Entry 6SIW (X-ray diffraction, 1.96 A resolution); this record covers chains A and B.

== Chain A ==
Molecule: PaaK-like ligase (AMP-dependent synthetase and ligase)
From: Streptomyces sp. Tu 6176
UniProtKB: A0A022MRT4 (A0A022MRT4_9ACTN); residues 1-436 here = UniProt positions 1-436
Sequence (436 residues; each row starts with the number of its first residue):
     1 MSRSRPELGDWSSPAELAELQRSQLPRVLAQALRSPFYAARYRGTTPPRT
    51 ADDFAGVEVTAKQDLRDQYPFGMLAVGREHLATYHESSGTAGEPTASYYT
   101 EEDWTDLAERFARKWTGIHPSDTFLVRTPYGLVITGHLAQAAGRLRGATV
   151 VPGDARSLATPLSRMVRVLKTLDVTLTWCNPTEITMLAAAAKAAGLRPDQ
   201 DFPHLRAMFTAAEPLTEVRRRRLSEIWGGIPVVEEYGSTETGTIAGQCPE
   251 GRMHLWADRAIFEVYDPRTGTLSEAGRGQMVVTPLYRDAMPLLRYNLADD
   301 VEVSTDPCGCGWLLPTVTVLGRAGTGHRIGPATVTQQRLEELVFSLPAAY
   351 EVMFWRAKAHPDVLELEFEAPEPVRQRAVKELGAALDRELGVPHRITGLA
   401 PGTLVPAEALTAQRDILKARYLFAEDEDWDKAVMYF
Disordered / not traced: 1-4
Ion coordination: Mg2+ site 1: Glu79, Leu81 (shared with Pro120(B), Gly147(B), Thr149(B) of chain B); Mg2+ site 2: Pro120, Gly147, Thr149 (shared with Arg78(B), Glu79(B), Leu81(B) of chain B); Mg2+ site 3: Glu240 (together with adenosine monophosphate); Zn2+: His254, Cys308, Cys310
Small-molecule neighbours:
  - polyethylene glycol fragment (7PE; 2-(2-(2-(2-(2-(2-ethoxyethoxy)ethoxy)ethoxy)ethoxy)ethoxy)ethanol): Glu101, Trp104, Ala108, His137, Gln140, Ala141, Arg144, Leu145
  - adenosine monophosphate (AMP): Ser87, Ser88, Ala211, Ala212, Glu213, Pro214, Glu234, Glu235, Tyr236, Gly237, Ser238, Thr239, Glu240, Met253, Leu297, Asp299, Val319
What the authors report for this chain:
  - Zn2+ coordination: Cys248, His254, Cys308, Cys310
  - binding site for adenosine monophosphate: Ala212 to Pro214, Tyr236, Lys418
  - higher-order assembly contacts with a neighbouring PaaK-like ligase (AMP-dependent synthetase and ligase): Val405 to Phe436

== Chain B ==
Molecule: PaaK-like ligase (AMP-dependent synthetase and ligase)
From: Streptomyces sp. Tu 6176
UniProtKB: A0A022MRT4 (A0A022MRT4_9ACTN); residue numbers follow UniProt; this construct covers 1-436
Sequence (437 residues; numbered 0 to 436; the number before each row is that of its first residue; numbering starts at 0):
     0 AMSRSRPELGDWSSPAELAELQRSQLPRVLAQALRSPFYAARYRGTTPPR
    50 TADDFAGVEVTAKQDLRDQYPFGMLAVGREHLATYHESSGTAGEPTASYY
   100 TEEDWTDLAERFARKWTGIHPSDTFLVRTPYGLVITGHLAQAAGRLRGAT
   150 VVPGDARSLATPLSRMVRVLKTLDVTLTWCNPTEITMLAAAAKAAGLRPD
   200 QDFPHLRAMFTAAEPLTEVRRRRLSEIWGGIPVVEEYGSTETGTIAGQCP
   250 EGRMHLWADRAIFEVYDPRTGTLSEAGRGQMVVTPLYRDAMPLLRYNLAD
   300 DVEVSTDPCGCGWLLPTVTVLGRAGTGHRIGPATVTQQRLEELVFSLPAA
   350 YEVMFWRAKAHPDVLELEFEAPEPVRQRAVKELGAALDRELGVPHRITGL
   400 APGTLVPAEALTAQRDILKARYLFAEDEDWDKAVMYF
Disordered / not traced: 323-326
Construct notes: expression tag (0)
Ion coordination: Mg2+ site 1: Arg78, Glu79, Leu81 (shared with Pro120(A), Gly147(A), Thr149(A) of chain A); Mg2+ site 2: Pro120, Gly147, Thr149 (shared with Glu79(A), Leu81(A) of chain A); Zn2+: Cys248, His254, Cys308
Small-molecule neighbours:
  - polyethylene glycol fragment (7PE; 2-(2-(2-(2-(2-(2-ethoxyethoxy)ethoxy)ethoxy)ethoxy)ethoxy)ethanol): Thr83, Glu101, Trp104, Ala108, His137, Gln140, Ala141, Arg144
  - adenosine monophosphate (AMP): Ser87, Ser88, Ala211, Ala212, Glu213, Pro214, Glu234, Glu235, Tyr236, Gly237, Ser238, Thr239, Glu240, Met253, Leu297, Asp299, Val319, Arg322
What the authors report for this chain:
  - binding site for adenosine monophosphate: Lys418

== Chain A / chain B interface ==
Contacting residue pairs (204):
  Tyr69(A) with Arg167(B), hydrogen bond; Thr171(B), hydrogen bond; Leu172(B)
  Pro70(A) with Thr171(B); Leu172(B), hydrophobic
  Phe71(A) with Leu172(B), hydrophobic
  Arg78(A) with Thr123(B), hydrogen bond; Thr149(B), hydrogen bond (backbone-side chain); Leu172(B), hydrogen bond (side chain-backbone); Asp173(B), salt bridge
  Glu79(A) with Pro120(B); Gly147(B)
  Leu81(A) with Gly147(B); Thr149(B), hydrogen bond (backbone-side chain)
  Ala82(A) with Ala148(B); Thr149(B); Val150(B), hydrogen bond (backbone-backbone)
  Thr83(A) with Val150(B)
  Tyr84(A) with Val150(B), hydrogen bond (backbone-backbone); Pro152(B); Leu172(B), hydrophobic
  His85(A) with Pro152(B)
  Glu86(A) with Arg164(B), salt bridge; Arg167(B), salt bridge; Val168(B)
  Ser87(A) with Arg164(B)
  Ser88(A) with Ile416(B); Lys418(B)
  Gly89(A) with Asp415(B); Ile416(B), hydrogen bond (backbone-backbone)
  Thr90(A) with Asp415(B)
  Ala91(A) with Arg414(B); Asp415(B), hydrogen bond (backbone-side chain)
  Pro94(A) with Arg167(B)
  Glu101(A) with Arg144(B)
  Pro120(A) with Arg78(B); Glu79(B)
  Thr123(A) with Arg78(B), hydrogen bond
  Tyr130(A) with Tyr130(B), hydrophobic; His137(B); Pro152(B); Asp154(B)
  Gly131(A) with Pro152(B); Asp154(B); Ala159(B); Thr160(B)
  Leu132(A) with Val151(B), hydrophobic; Pro152(B), hydrogen bond (backbone-backbone); Thr160(B); Arg164(B); Met165(B), hydrophobic
  His137(A) with Tyr130(B); Gln140(B), hydrogen bond; Pro152(B)
  Gln140(A) with His137(B), hydrogen bond
  Arg144(A) with Glu101(B), salt bridge; Arg144(B)
  Gly147(A) with Glu79(B); Leu81(B)
  Ala148(A) with Ala82(B)
  Thr149(A) with Arg78(B), hydrogen bond (side chain-backbone); Leu81(B), hydrogen bond (side chain-backbone); Ala82(B)
  Val150(A) with Ala82(B), hydrogen bond (backbone-backbone); Thr83(B); Tyr84(B), hydrogen bond (backbone-backbone)
  Val151(A) with Leu132(B), hydrophobic
  Pro152(A) with Tyr84(B); His85(B); Tyr130(B); Gly131(B); Leu132(B), hydrogen bond (backbone-backbone); His137(B)
  Gly153(A) with Gly131(B)
  Asp154(A) with Tyr130(B); Gly131(B); Asp154(B)
  Arg156(A) with Arg156(B); Ser157(B); Leu158(B), hydrogen bond (backbone-backbone); Ile416(B); Leu417(B), hydrogen bond (side chain-backbone); Tyr435(B); Phe436(B)
  Ser157(A) with Arg156(B)
  Leu158(A) with Arg156(B), hydrogen bond (backbone-backbone)
  Ala159(A) with Gly131(B)
  Thr160(A) with Gly131(B); Leu132(B)
  Arg164(A) with Glu86(B), salt bridge; Ser87(B); Leu132(B)
  Met165(A) with Leu132(B), hydrophobic
  Arg167(A) with Tyr69(B), hydrogen bond; Glu86(B), salt bridge; Pro94(B)
  Val168(A) with Glu86(B)
  Thr171(A) with Tyr69(B), hydrogen bond; Pro70(B)
  Leu172(A) with Pro70(B), hydrophobic; Phe71(B), hydrophobic; Arg78(B), hydrogen bond (backbone-side chain); Tyr84(B), hydrophobic
  Asp173(A) with Arg78(B), salt bridge
  Asn180(A) with Tyr435(B), hydrogen bond
  Thr182(A) with Ala419(B); Tyr421(B), hydrogen bond; Tyr435(B)
  Ala212(A) with Lys418(B)
  Glu213(A) with Ala419(B); Tyr421(B)
  Arg219(A) with Tyr421(B), hydrogen bond
  Arg322(A) with Arg420(B); Glu427(B), salt bridge
  His327(A) with Leu422(B); Ala424(B)
  Val334(A) with Leu422(B), hydrophobic
  Thr335(A) with Leu422(B)
  Gln336(A) with Arg420(B); Tyr421(B), hydrogen bond (side chain-backbone); Leu422(B), hydrogen bond (side chain-backbone)
  Leu339(A) with Leu422(B), hydrophobic
  Phe354(A) with Val433(B), hydrophobic
  Trp355(A) with Tyr421(B); Val433(B)
  Arg356(A) with Tyr421(B); Trp429(B), hydrogen bond (side chain-backbone); Asp430(B), salt bridge; Ala432(B)
  Ala357(A) with Tyr421(B), hydrogen bond (backbone-backbone); Leu422(B); Phe423(B), hydrogen bond (backbone-backbone); Trp429(B)
  Lys358(A) with Phe423(B); Ala424(B); Glu425(B); Glu427(B); Trp429(B)
  Ala359(A) with Leu422(B); Phe423(B), hydrogen bond (backbone-backbone); Ala424(B); Glu425(B), hydrogen bond (backbone-backbone)
  His360(A) with Glu425(B), salt bridge
  Pro361(A) with Glu425(B)
  Leu364(A) with Leu422(B), hydrophobic
  Glu365(A) with Trp429(B)
  Glu367(A) with Trp429(B)
  Leu404(A) with Met434(B)
  Val405(A) with Val433(B), hydrophobic
  Arg414(A) with Ala91(B)
  Asp415(A) with Gly89(B); Thr90(B); Ala91(B), hydrogen bond (side chain-backbone)
  Ile416(A) with Ser88(B); Gly89(B), hydrogen bond (backbone-backbone); Arg156(B)
  Leu417(A) with Arg156(B), hydrogen bond (backbone-side chain)
  Lys418(A) with Ser88(B); Asn180(B); Ala212(B)
  Ala419(A) with Thr182(B); Glu213(B)
  Arg420(A) with Gln336(B)
  Tyr421(A) with Thr182(B), hydrogen bond; Glu213(B); Arg219(B), hydrogen bond; Gln336(B), hydrogen bond (backbone-side chain); Trp355(B); Arg356(B); Ala357(B), hydrogen bond (backbone-backbone)
  Leu422(A) with His327(B); Val334(B); Thr335(B); Gln336(B), hydrogen bond (backbone-side chain); Leu339(B), hydrophobic; Ala357(B)
  Phe423(A) with His327(B); Ala357(B), hydrogen bond (backbone-backbone); Lys358(B); Ala359(B), hydrogen bond (backbone-backbone)
  Ala424(A) with His327(B); Lys358(B); Ala359(B)
  Glu425(A) with Lys358(B); Ala359(B), hydrogen bond (backbone-backbone); His360(B), salt bridge; Pro361(B)
  Glu427(A) with Lys358(B)
  Trp429(A) with Arg356(B), hydrogen bond (backbone-side chain); Ala357(B); Lys358(B); Glu365(B); Glu367(B)
  Asp430(A) with Arg356(B), salt bridge
  Ala432(A) with Arg356(B)
  Val433(A) with Phe354(B), hydrophobic; Trp355(B); Val405(B), hydrophobic
  Met434(A) with Leu404(B)
  Tyr435(A) with Arg156(B); Asn180(B), hydrogen bond; Thr182(B)
  Phe436(A) with Arg156(B); Glu183(B)
Also at the interface, not in a pair above, chain A (99 interface residues in all): Gly92, Ser121, Val133, Ala155, Glu183, Met186, Pro406, Ala409, Gln413
Also at the interface, not in a pair above, chain B (97 interface residues in all): Gly92, Ser121, Val133, Gly153, Met186, Leu364, Pro406, Ala409, Gln413

== In short ==
Chain A and chain B form an interface of 99 and 97 residues respectively, with 48 hydrogen bonds and 12 salt
bridges. Polar pairs include Arg78(A)-Asp173(B), Glu86(A)-Arg164(B) and Glu86(A)-Arg167(B). From the paper: a
binding site for adenosine monophosphate at Ala212(A), Tyr236(A) and Lys418(B) among others; Zn2+ coordination
by Cys248(A), His254(A) and Cys308(A) among others.
Here chain A is PaaK-like ligase (AMP-dependent synthetase and ligase) and chain B is PaaK-like ligase
(AMP-dependent synthetase and ligase), both from Streptomyces sp. Tu 6176. Entry 6SIW (PaaK family AMP-ligase
with AMP) was determined by X-ray diffraction (same publication as 6TM4).
